6XI8 - chains A and B of the 3 polymer chains in the assembly; structure by electron microscopy, 3.64 A resolution.

Chain A:
Protein: Serine/threonine-protein kinase KIN28
Organism: Saccharomyces cerevisiae (strain ATCC 204508 / S288c)
Notes: EC 2.7.11.23
UniProtKB: P06242 (KIN28_YEAST); residues 3-303 here = UniProt positions 3-303
Sequence (301 residues; row label = number of the first residue in the row):
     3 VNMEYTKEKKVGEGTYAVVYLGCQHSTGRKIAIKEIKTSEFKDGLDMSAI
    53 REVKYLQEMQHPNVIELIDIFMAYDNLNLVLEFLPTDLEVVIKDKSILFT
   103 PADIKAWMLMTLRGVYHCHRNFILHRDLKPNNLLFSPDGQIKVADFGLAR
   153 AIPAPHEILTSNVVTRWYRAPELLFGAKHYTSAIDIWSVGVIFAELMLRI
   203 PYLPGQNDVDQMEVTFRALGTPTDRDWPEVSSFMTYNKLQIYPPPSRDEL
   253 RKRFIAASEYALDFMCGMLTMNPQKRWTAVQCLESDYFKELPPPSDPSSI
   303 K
Unresolved in the structure: 3-5, 26-31, 42-43
Modified residues: Thr162 (phosphothreonine; TPO)
Swiss-Prot annotation at these positions:
  - active site: Asp129 (Proton acceptor)
  - binding site (ATP): Val13 to Val21, Lys36
  - modified residue: Thr162 (Phosphothreonine)
  - mutagenesis: Thr17 to Tyr18 (No effect on phosphorylation; no effect on kinase activity), Thr17 (T17D: Slow growth; T17E/Q/V: Normal growth), Lys36 (K36A: Slow growth), Glu54 (E54Q: Non-viable), Asp147 (D147N: Abolishes kinase activity), Thr162 (T162A: Diminishes phosphorylation; 75-80% loss in kinase activity; no effect on survival; T162S/D/E: No effect on kinase activity), Ser163 (S163A: Normal growth)
Residues lining bound ligands: ADP (adenosine-5'-diphosphate): Val13, Tyr18, Val21, Ala34, Leu83, Glu84, Phe85, Leu86, Asp129, Lys131, Asn133, Asn134, Leu136, Asp147
What the authors report for this chain:
  - post-translational modification sites: Thr162
  - contacts within the chain: Arg53-Thr162, Arg128-Thr162, Arg152-Thr162, Leu161-Tyr182 (hydrophobic contact), Arg128-Tyr182 (hydrogen bond)

Chain B:
Protein: Cyclin CCL1
Organism: Saccharomyces cerevisiae (strain ATCC 204508 / S288c)
UniProtKB: P37366 (CCL1_YEAST); residues 47-370 here = UniProt positions 47-370
Sequence (324 residues; numbered 47 to 370; the number before each row is that of its first residue):
    47 DLYRHSSQYRMWSYTKDQLQEKRVDTNARAIAYIEENLLKFREAHNLTEE
    97 EIKVLEAKAIPLTMEEELDLVNFYAKKVQVIAQHLNLPTEVVATAISFFR
   147 RFFLENSVMQIDPKSIVHTTIFLACKSENYFISVDSFAQKAKSTRDSVLK
   197 FEFKLLESLKFSLLNHHPYKPLHGFFLDIQNVLYGKVDLNYMGQIYDRCK
   247 KRITAALLTDVVYFYTPPQITLATLLIEDEALVTRYLETKFPSREGSQES
   297 VPGNEKEEPQNDASTTEKNKEKSTESEEYSIDSAKLLTIIRECKSIIEDC
   347 KPPSTEEAKKIAAKNYYCQNPSTL
Unresolved in the structure: 47-48, 288-325

How chain A and chain B interact:
Residue-residue contacts (32):
  Thr40(A) - Phe199(B)
  Lys44(A) - Arg191(B)
  Asp45(A) - Phe168(B)
  Asp45(A) - Lys172(B)  salt bridge
  Asp45(A) - Val180(B)
  Gly46(A) - Leu195(B)
  Leu47(A) - Lys172(B)  hydrogen bond (backbone-side chain)
  Leu47(A) - Glu198(B)
  Leu47(A) - Phe199(B)  hydrophobic
  Leu47(A) - Leu202(B)  hydrophobic
  Met49(A) - Lys172(B)
  Met49(A) - Asn175(B)
  Ile52(A) - Lys172(B)
  Ile52(A) - Leu209(B)  hydrophobic
  Arg53(A) - Asn175(B)  hydrogen bond
  Lys56(A) - Ser173(B)  hydrogen bond (side chain-backbone)
  Lys56(A) - Leu209(B)
  Lys56(A) - Leu210(B)
  Gln59(A) - Arg56(B)  hydrogen bond (backbone-side chain)
  Glu60(A) - His51(B)
  Glu60(A) - Ser52(B)  hydrogen bond
  Glu60(A) - Arg56(B)
  Glu60(A) - Leu210(B)
  Gln62(A) - His51(B)
  Gln62(A) - Arg56(B)
  Ile72(A) - Phe207(B)
  Met74(A) - Phe199(B)  hydrophobic
  Asp77(A) - Phe199(B)
  Arg152(A) - Asn175(B)
  Glu159(A) - Glu174(B)
  Glu159(A) - Asn175(B)
  Thr162(A) - Asn175(B)
Also at the interface, not in a pair above, chain A (19 interface residues in all): Tyr57
Also at the interface, not in a pair above, chain B (21 interface residues in all): Ser53, Leu169, Glu203, His212

Summary:
19 residues of chain A and 21 residues of chain B are in contact; the contacts include 5 hydrogen bonds and 1
salt bridge. Polar pairs include Asp45(A)-Lys172(B), Leu47(A)-Lys172(B) and Arg53(A)-Asn175(B). Chain A binds
ADP. The paper reports a modification site at Thr162(A); contacts within the chain involving Arg53(A),
Thr162(A) and Arg128(A) among others.
Here chain A is Serine/threonine-protein kinase KIN28 and chain B is Cyclin CCL1, both from Saccharomyces
cerevisiae (strain ATCC 204508 / S288c). Entry 6XI8 (Yeast TFIIK (Kin28/Ccl1/Tfb3) Complex) was determined by
electron microscopy together with 7KUE from the same study.
